8DOR - chains A and B; structure by X-ray diffraction, 1.35 A resolution.

Chain A (and B):
Protein: Dihydropteridine reductase/oxygen-insensitive NAD(P)H nitroreductase
Source organism: Klebsiella pneumoniae
Notes: fragment: KlpnC.20499.a.B1; chain B of this document is another copy of the same molecule, construct and numbering; everything in this record applies to it too
UniProt: A6T5Y2 (A6T5Y2_KLEP7); residues 9-225 here correspond to UniProt positions 1-217 (UniProt number = residue number - 8)
Sequence (225 residues; row label = number of the first residue in the row):
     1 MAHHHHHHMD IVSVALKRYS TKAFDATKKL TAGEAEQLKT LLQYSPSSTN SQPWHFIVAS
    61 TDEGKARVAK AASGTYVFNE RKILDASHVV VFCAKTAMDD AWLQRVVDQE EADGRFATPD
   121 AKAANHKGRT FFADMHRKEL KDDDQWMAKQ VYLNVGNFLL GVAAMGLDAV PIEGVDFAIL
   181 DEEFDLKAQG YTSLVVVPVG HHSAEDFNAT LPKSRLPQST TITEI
Not modelled in the structure: 1-8 (chain B: 1-9)
Sequence notes: initiating methionine (1); expression tag (2-8)
Ligand contacts:
  - FMN (flavin mononucleotide), molecule 1: R18, Y19, S20, K22, N79, K82, Y152, V170, P171, I172, E173, G174, K213, R215
  - FMN, molecule 2: P46, S47, S48, T49, N50, Q150, L153

How chain A and chain B interact:
Pairs across the interface (149):
  M9(A) with A164(B)
  I11(A) with G161(B); A164(B), hydrophobic; M165(B), hydrophobic
  V12(A) with Q37(B); T40(B)
  L16(A) with Y44(B), hydrophobic
  R18(A) with P46(B)
  Q37(A) with V12(B)
  K39(A) with Q218(B); I222(B); E224(B), salt bridge
  T40(A) with V12(B); Q218(B)
  Q43(A) with R215(B); L216(B), hydrogen bond (side chain-backbone); P217(B); Q218(B), hydrogen bond
  Y44(A) with L16(B), hydrophobic; K213(B); R215(B), hydrogen bond (backbone-side chain)
  S45(A) with R215(B), hydrogen bond (backbone-side chain)
  P46(A) with R18(B); L159(B), hydrophobic; R215(B)
  S48(A) with E173(B), hydrogen bond
  N50(A) with S214(B), hydrogen bond (side chain-backbone); R215(B), hydrogen bond
  Q52(A) with R215(B); L216(B), hydrogen bond (side chain-backbone)
  W54(A) with T221(B)
  H55(A) with T220(B), hydrogen bond (side chain-backbone); T221(B), hydrogen bond (side chain-backbone); I222(B); T223(B), hydrogen bond
  F56(A) with T221(B), hydrogen bond (backbone-backbone); I222(B); T223(B), hydrogen bond (backbone-backbone)
  I57(A) with T223(B); I225(B), hydrophobic
  V58(A) with I222(B), hydrophobic; T223(B), hydrogen bond (backbone-backbone); E224(B); I225(B), hydrogen bond (backbone-backbone)
  A59(A) with I225(B)
  S60(A) with I225(B), hydrogen bond (backbone-backbone)
  T61(A) with I225(B), hydrogen bond (side chain-backbone)
  G64(A) with I225(B)
  T75(A) with F131(B)
  Y76(A) with M135(B)
  W102(A) with L216(B), hydrophobic
  R105(A) with L216(B); T220(B), hydrogen bond
  Q109(A) with S214(B), hydrogen bond (backbone-side chain); R215(B); L216(B); P217(B)
  E110(A) with S214(B), hydrogen bond (backbone-side chain)
  D113(A) with P212(B); S214(B), hydrogen bond; R215(B)
  R115(A) with N208(B), hydrogen bond; L211(B); P212(B), hydrogen bond (side chain-backbone); S214(B)
  F131(A) with T75(B)
  F132(A) with G174(B)
  M135(A) with Y76(B)
  Q145(A) with Q145(B)
  W146(A) with E173(B), hydrogen bond
  K149(A) with Y152(B)
  Q150(A) with Y152(B); E173(B), hydrogen bond
  Y152(A) with K149(B); Q150(B); L153(B)
  L153(A) with Y152(B); V155(B), hydrophobic; G156(B)
  V155(A) with L153(B), hydrophobic
  G156(A) with L153(B); G156(B); N157(B)
  N157(A) with G156(B); N157(B); L160(B)
  L159(A) with P46(B), hydrophobic
  L160(A) with N157(B); G161(B)
  G161(A) with I11(B); L160(B)
  A164(A) with I11(B), hydrophobic
  M165(A) with I11(B), hydrophobic
  E173(A) with S48(B), hydrogen bond; F132(B); W146(B), hydrogen bond; Q150(B), hydrogen bond
  G174(A) with F132(B)
  F184(A) with I225(B), hydrophobic
  N208(A) with R115(B), hydrogen bond
  L211(A) with R115(B)
  P212(A) with D113(B); R115(B), hydrogen bond (backbone-side chain)
  K213(A) with Y44(B)
  S214(A) with N50(B), hydrogen bond (backbone-side chain); Q109(B), hydrogen bond (side chain-backbone); E110(B), hydrogen bond (side chain-backbone); D113(B), hydrogen bond; R115(B)
  R215(A) with Q43(B); Y44(B), hydrogen bond (side chain-backbone); S45(B), hydrogen bond (side chain-backbone); P46(B); N50(B), hydrogen bond; Q52(B); Q109(B); D113(B)
  L216(A) with Q43(B), hydrogen bond (backbone-side chain); Q52(B), hydrogen bond (backbone-side chain); W102(B), hydrophobic; R105(B); Q109(B)
  P217(A) with Q43(B); Q109(B)
  Q218(A) with K39(B); T40(B); Q43(B), hydrogen bond
  T220(A) with H55(B), hydrogen bond (backbone-side chain); R105(B)
  T221(A) with W54(B); H55(B), hydrogen bond (backbone-side chain); F56(B), hydrogen bond (backbone-backbone)
  I222(A) with K39(B); H55(B); F56(B); V58(B), hydrophobic
  T223(A) with H55(B), hydrogen bond; F56(B), hydrogen bond (backbone-backbone); I57(B); V58(B), hydrogen bond (backbone-backbone)
  E224(A) with K39(B), salt bridge; V58(B)
  I225(A) with I57(B), hydrophobic; V58(B), hydrogen bond (backbone-backbone); A59(B); S60(B), hydrogen bond (backbone-backbone); T61(B), hydrogen bond (backbone-side chain); G64(B); F184(B), hydrophobic
Interface residues without a listed pair, chain A (74 interface residues in all): A15, L41, L42, V106, G114, A148, L194
Interface residues without a listed pair, chain B (75 interface residues in all): A15, L41, L42, R67, F78, V106, G114, A148, L194

In short:
The interface between chain A and chain B involves 74 residues on one side and 75 on the other; the contacts
include 49 hydrogen bonds and 2 salt bridges. Among the polar pairs are K39(A)-E224(B), Q43(A)-L216(B) and
Q43(A)-Q218(B). Chain A binds flavin mononucleotide.
Both chains are Dihydropteridine reductase/oxygen-insensitive NAD(P)H nitroreductase (Klebsiella pneumoniae).
Entry 8DOR (Crystal structure of Dihydropteridine reductase/oxygen-insensitive NAD(P)H nitroreductase from
Klebsiella pneumoniae) was determined by X-ray diffraction (same publication as 7TMF).
